Entry 4DV5 (X-ray diffraction, 3.68 A resolution); this record covers chains A and M of the 21 polymer chains in the assembly.

[Chain A]
Molecule: 16S rRNA
Organism: Thermus thermophilus
Sequence (1522 nucleotides; each row starts with the number of its first residue; note: 42 numbers in that range are skipped by the numbering (no residue carries them; nothing is unmodelled there); a row labelled like 190A-190L holds insertion residues (190A, then the next letters in order); numbering starts at 0):
     0 UUUGUUGGAGAGUUUGAUCCUGGCUCAGGGUGAACGCUGGCGGCGUGCCU
    50 AAGACAUGCAAGUCGUGCGGG
    73 CCGCGGGGUUUU
    88 ACUCCG
    95 UGGUC
   101 AGCGGCGGACGGGUGAGUAACGCGUGGGU
  129A G
   130 ACCUACCCGGAAGAGGGGGACAACCCGGGGAAACUCGGGCUAAUCCCCCA
   180 UGUGGACCCGC
190A-190L CCCUUGGGGUGU
   191 GUCCAAAGGGCUUU
   216 GCCCGCUUCCGGAUGGGCCCGCGUCCCAUCAGCUAGUUGGUGGGGUAAUG
   266 GCCCACCAAGGCGACGACGGGUAGCCGGUCUGAGAGGAUGGCCGGCCACA
   316 GGGGCACUGAGACACGGGCCCCACUCCUACGGGAGGCAGCAGUUAGGAAU
   366 CUUCCGCAAUGGGCGCAAGCCUGACGGAGCGACGCCGCUUGGAGGAAGAA
   416 GCCCUUCGGGGUGUAAACUCCUGAA
   442 CCCGGGACGAAACCCCCGACGA
   474 GGGGACUGACGGUACCGGG
   494 GUAAUAGCGCCGGCCAACUCCGUGCCAGCAGCCGCGGUAAUACGGAGGGC
   544 GCGAGCGUUACCCGGAUUCACUGGGCGUAAAGGGCGUGUAGGCGGCCUGG
   594 GGCGUCCCAUGUGAAAGACCACGGCUCAACCGUGGGGGAGCGUGGGAUAC
   644 GCUCAGGCUAGACGGUGGGAGAGGGUGGUGGAAUUCCCGGAGUAGCGGUG
   694 AAAUGCGCAGAUACCGGGAGGAACGCCGAUGGCGAAGGCAGCCACCUGGU
   744 CCACCCGUGACGCUGAGGCGCGAAAGCGUGGGGAGCAAACCGGAUUAGAU
   794 ACCCGGGUAGUCCACGCCCUAAACGAUGCGCGCUAGGUCUCUGGGUCU
   848 CCUGGGGGCCGAAGCUAACGCGUUAAGCGCGCCGCCUGGGGAGUACGGCC
   898 GCAAGGCUGAAACUCAGAGGAAUUGACGGGGGCCCGCACAAGCGGUGGAG
   948 CAUGUGGUUUAAUUCGAAGXAACGCGAAGAACCUUACCAGGCCUUGACAU
   998 GCUAGG
 1003A G
  1004 AACCCGGGUGAAAGCCUGGGGUGCCCC
1030A-1030D GCGA
  1031 GGGGAGCCCUAGCACAGGUGCUGCAUGGCCGUCGUCAGCUCGUGCCGUGA
  1081 GGUGUUGGGUUAAGUCCCGCAACGAGCGCAACCCCCGCCGUUAGUUGCCA
  1131 GCGGUUCGGCCGGGCACUCUAACGGGACUGCCCGCGAAA
  1171 GCGGGAGGAAGGAGGGGACGACGUCUGGUCAGCAUGGCCCUUACGGCCUG
  1221 GGCGACACACGUGCUACAAUGCCCACUACAAAGCGAUGCCACCCGGCAAC
  1271 GGGGAGCUAAUCGCAAAAAGGUGGGCCCAGUUCGGAUUGGGGUCUGCAAC
  1321 CCGACCCCAUGAAGCCGGAAUCGCUAGUAAUCGCGGAUCAG
 1361A C
  1362 CAUGCCGCGGUGAAUACGUUCCCGGGCCUUGUACACACXGCCXGUXACGC
  1412 CAUGGGAGCGGGCUCUACCCGAAGUCGCCGGG
  1446 AGCCUACGGG
  1459 CAGGCGCCGAGGGUAGGGCCCGUGACUGGGGCGAAGUCGUAACAAGGUAG
  1509 CUGUACCGGAAGGUGCGGCUGGAUCCACUCCUUUCU
Unresolved in the structure: 0-4, 1534-1538
Differences from the reference sequence: engineered mutation G914 (A1537 in M26923.1); conflict C1534 (A2157 in M26923.1), A1535 (C2158 in M26923.1)
Modified residues: PSU (pseudouridine-5'-monophosphate) at position 516, 7MG (7N-methyl-8-hydroguanosine-5'-monophosphate) at position 527, M2G (N2-dimethylguanosine-5'-monophosphate) at position 966, 5MC (5-methylcytidine-5'-monophosphate) at position 967, 2MG (2N-methylguanosine-5'-monophosphate) at position 1207, 5MC (5-methylcytidine-5'-monophosphate) at position 1400, 4OC (4n,o2'-methylcytidine-5'-monophosphate) at position 1402, 5MC (5-methylcytidine-5'-monophosphate) at position 1404, 5MC (5-methylcytidine-5'-monophosphate) at position 1407, UR3 (3-methyluridine-5'-monophoshate) at position 1498, MA6 (6N-dimethyladenosine-5'-monophoshate) at position 1518, MA6 (6N-dimethyladenosine-5'-monophoshate) at position 1519, PSU (pseudouridine-5'-monophosphate) at position 1540, PSU (pseudouridine-5'-monophosphate) at position 1541
Metal / ion sites: Mg2+ site 1 near G6 (its only coordinating residue here); Mg2+ site 2: C48, G115; Mg2+ site 3 near A53 (its only coordinating residue here); Mg2+ site 4: A59, C386; Mg2+ site 5 near U98 (its only coordinating residue here); Mg2+ site 6: G107, G324, G326; Mg2+ site 7 near C110 (its only coordinating residue here); Mg2+ site 8 near G115 (its only coordinating residue here); Mg2+ site 9: G117, G289; Mg2+ site 10 near C123 (its only coordinating residue here); Mg2+ site 11: G124, U125, G236; Mg2+ site 12 near G146 (its only coordinating residue here); 107 more Mg2+ sites not listed
Small-molecule neighbours: streptomycin (SRY): U12, U14, C526, 7MG_527, C912, A913, G914, A915, C1490, G1491

[Chain M]
Protein: ribosomal protein S13
Organism: Thermus thermophilus
UniProtKB: P80377 (RS13_THET8); numbering as in UniProt (aligned over 1-126)
Amino-acid sequence (126 residues; row label = number of the first residue in the row):
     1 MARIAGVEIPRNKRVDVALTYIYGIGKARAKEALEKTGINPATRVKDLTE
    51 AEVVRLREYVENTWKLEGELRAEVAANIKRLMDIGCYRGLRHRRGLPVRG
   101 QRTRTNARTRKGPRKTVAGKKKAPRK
Unresolved in the structure: 1, 120-126
Metal / ion sites: Mg2+: Thr20 (shared with U1330(A) of chain A)

[How chain A and chain M interact]
Pairs across the interface - 85 pairs, chain A then chain M:
  G947(A) - Arg108(M)  phosphate contact
  G947(A) - Thr109(M)  phosphate contact
  C948(A) - Asn106(M)  base contact
  C948(A) - Ala107(M)  phosphate contact
  C948(A) - Arg108(M)  hydrogen bond to the phosphate
  C948(A) - Thr109(M)  hydrogen bond to the phosphate
  A949(A) - Gln101(M)  phosphate contact
  A949(A) - Asn106(M)  hydrogen bond to the base
  U950(A) - Arg102(M)  phosphate contact
  U950(A) - Thr105(M)  hydrogen bond to the base
  U950(A) - Asn106(M)  hydrogen bond to the base
  G951(A) - Arg102(M)  salt bridge to the phosphate
  G951(A) - Thr105(M)  base contact
  U952(A) - Arg104(M)  salt bridge to the phosphate
  U952(A) - Thr105(M)  base contact
  G953(A) - Arg104(M)  salt bridge to the phosphate
  G954(A) - Arg104(M)  hydrogen bond to the base
  G1224(A) - Gly100(M)  base contact
  A1225(A) - Arg102(M)  phosphate contact
  A1225(A) - Thr103(M)  hydrogen bond to the phosphate
  C1226(A) - Arg91(M)  salt bridge to the phosphate
  C1226(A) - Leu96(M)  phosphate contact
  C1226(A) - Thr103(M)  hydrogen bond to the phosphate
  C1226(A) - Arg104(M)  base contact
  C1226(A) - Lys111(M)  hydrogen bond to the sugar
  A1227(A) - Leu96(M)  phosphate contact
  A1227(A) - Lys111(M)  salt bridge to the phosphate
  A1227(A) - Lys115(M)  phosphate contact
  A1227(A) - Val117(M)  base contact
  C1228(A) - Arg104(M)  hydrogen bond to the base
  C1228(A) - Arg108(M)  salt bridge to the phosphate
  C1228(A) - Lys111(M)  salt bridge to the phosphate
  C1228(A) - Lys115(M)  salt bridge to the phosphate
  C1228(A) - Thr116(M)  hydrogen bond to the phosphate
  C1228(A) - Val117(M)  hydrogen bond to the sugar
  A1229(A) - Arg104(M)  base contact
  A1229(A) - Thr105(M)  base contact
  A1229(A) - Arg114(M)  salt bridge to the phosphate
  A1229(A) - Thr116(M)  hydrogen bond to the phosphate
  C1230(A) - Thr105(M)  base contact
  G1295(A) - Arg14(M)  sugar contact
  C1296(A) - Arg44(M)  salt bridge to the phosphate
  C1297(A) - Arg44(M)  salt bridge to the phosphate
  U1301(A) - Tyr21(M)  phosphate contact
  U1302(A) - Lys13(M)  phosphate contact
  U1302(A) - Arg14(M)  hydrogen bond to the base
  U1302(A) - Val17(M)  phosphate contact
  U1302(A) - Tyr21(M)  hydrogen bond to the phosphate
  A1306(A) - Thr109(M)  sugar contact
  U1307(A) - Gln101(M)  hydrogen bond to the phosphate
  U1307(A) - Thr109(M)  sugar contact
  U1307(A) - Arg110(M)  phosphate contact
  U1308(A) - His92(M)  hydrogen bond to the phosphate
  U1308(A) - Pro97(M)  phosphate contact
  U1308(A) - Val98(M)  hydrogen bond to the phosphate
  U1308(A) - Arg99(M)  hydrogen bond to the phosphate
  U1308(A) - Gln101(M)  phosphate contact
  U1308(A) - Arg110(M)  phosphate contact
  G1309(A) - Val74(M)  sugar contact
  G1309(A) - Asn77(M)  phosphate contact
  G1309(A) - Ile78(M)  sugar contact
  G1309(A) - Arg88(M)  salt bridge to the phosphate
  G1309(A) - His92(M)  salt bridge to the phosphate
  G1309(A) - Val98(M)  phosphate contact
  G1309(A) - Arg99(M)  salt bridge to the phosphate
  G1310(A) - Asn77(M)  phosphate contact
  G1310(A) - Arg80(M)  salt bridge to the phosphate
  G1310(A) - Arg88(M)  salt bridge to the phosphate
  C1321(A) - Tyr87(M)  sugar contact
  G1323(A) - Gly100(M)  phosphate contact
  C1328(A) - Ala28(M)  phosphate contact
  C1328(A) - Arg29(M)  phosphate contact
  A1329(A) - Tyr23(M)  phosphate contact
  A1329(A) - Gly24(M)  sugar contact
  A1329(A) - Ile25(M)  phosphate contact
  A1329(A) - Gly26(M)  hydrogen bond to the phosphate
  A1329(A) - Ala28(M)  hydrogen bond to the phosphate
  A1329(A) - Arg29(M)  hydrogen bond to the phosphate
  A1329(A) - Leu70(M)  sugar contact
  U1330(A) - Ile22(M)  phosphate contact
  U1330(A) - Tyr23(M)  phosphate contact
  U1330(A) - Gly24(M)  phosphate contact
  U1330(A) - Ile25(M)  hydrogen bond to the phosphate
  U1330(A) - Gly26(M)  phosphate contact
  A1332(A) - Thr109(M)  base contact
Other interface residues (no listed pair), chain A (32 interface residues in all): C1320
Other interface residues (no listed pair), chain M (45 interface residues in all): Thr20, Lys27, Leu81, Pro113

[In short]
32 residues of chain A and 45 residues of chain M are in contact, with 23 hydrogen bonds and 16 salt bridges.
Among the polar pairs are A949(A)-Asn106(M), U950(A)-Thr105(M) and U950(A)-Asn106(M). Ligands of chain A:
streptomycin. C48(A) and G115(A) coordinate Mg2+ site 2.
Here chain A is 16S rRNA and chain M is ribosomal protein S13, both from Thermus thermophilus. Entry 4DV5
(Crystal structure of the Thermus thermophilus 30S ribosomal subunit with a 16S rRNA mutation, A914G, bound
...) was determined by X-ray diffraction.
